Entry 8WQT (electron microscopy, 2.60 A resolution); this record covers chains C and B of the 4 polymer chains in the assembly.

== Chain C ==
Name: Lymphocyte antigen 96
From: Mus musculus
UniProt: Q9JHF9 (LY96_MOUSE); residues 19-160 here = UniProt positions 19-160
Chain sequence (142 residues; each row starts with the number of its first residue):
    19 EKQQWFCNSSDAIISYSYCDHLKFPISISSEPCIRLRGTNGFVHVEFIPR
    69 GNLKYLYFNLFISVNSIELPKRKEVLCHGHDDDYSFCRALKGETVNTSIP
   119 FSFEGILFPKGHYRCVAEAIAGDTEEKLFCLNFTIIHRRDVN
Unresolved in the structure: 19-20, 157-160
Disulfides: Cys25-Cys51, Cys37-Cys148, Cys95-Cys105
Covalent attachments: glycan linked to Asn114, Asn150
Residues lining bound ligands: (3R)-3-(tetradecanoyloxy)tetradecanoic acid / (3R)-3-(dodecanoyloxy)tetradecanoic acid / glucosamine 4-phosphate / X6Z: Ile46, Ser48, Ile52, Val61, Val63, Phe65, Leu74, Phe76, Leu78, Ile80, Arg90, Glu92, Leu94, Tyr102, Phe104, Ile117, Pro118, Phe119, Ser120, Phe121, Ile124, Phe126, Tyr131, Cys133, Ala135, Phe147, Phe151, Ile153

== Chain B ==
Name: Toll-like receptor 4
From: Mus musculus
UniProt: Q9QUK6 (TLR4_MOUSE); numbering as in UniProt (aligned over 26-629)
Chain sequence (604 residues; numbered 26 to 629; the number before each row is that of its first residue):
    26 NPCIEVVPNITYQCMDQKLSKVPDDIPSSTKNIDLSFNPLKILKSYSFSN
    76 FSELQWLDLSRCEIETIEDKAWHGLHHLSNLILTGNPIQSFSPGSFSGLT
   126 SLENLVAVETKLASLESFPIGQLITLKKLNVAHNFIHSCKLPAYFSNLTN
   176 LVHVDLSYNYIQTITVNDLQFLRENPQVNLSLDMSLNPIDFIQDQAFQGI
   226 KLHELTLRGNFNSSNIMKTCLQNLAGLHVHRLILGEFKDERNLEIFEPSI
   276 MEGLCDVTIDEFRLTYTNDFSDDIVKFHCLANVSAMSLAGVSIKYLEDVP
   326 KHFKWQSLSIIRCQLKQFPTLDLPFLKSLTLTMNKGSISFKKVALPSLSY
   376 LDLSRNALSFSGCCSYSDLGTNSLRHLDLSFNGAIIMSANFMGLEELQHL
   426 DFQHSTLKRVTEFSAFLSLEKLLYLDISYTNTKIDFDGIFLGLTSLNTLK
   476 MAGNSFKDNTLSNVFANTTNLTFLDLSKCQLEQISWGVFDTLHRLQLLNM
   526 SHNNLLFLDSSHYNQLYSLSTLDCSFNRIETSKGILQHFPKSLAFFNLTN
   576 NSVACICEHQKFLQWVKEQKQFLVNVEQMTCATPVEMNTSLVLDFNNSTC
   626 YMYK
Unresolved in the structure: 621-629
Disulfides: Cys28-Cys39, Cys280-Cys304, Cys388-Cys389, Cys580-Cys606
Covalent attachments: N-acetylglucosamine (NAG) linked to Asn34, Asn75, Asn172, Asn204, Asn237, Asn307, Asn492
Residues lining bound ligands: (3R)-3-(tetradecanoyloxy)tetradecanoic acid / (3R)-3-(dodecanoyloxy)tetradecanoic acid / glucosamine 4-phosphate / X6Z: Ser413, Arg434, Glu437, Phe438

== Interface between chain C and chain B ==
Contacting residue pairs (11):
  Val82(C) - Phe461(B)  hydrophobic
  Ile85(C) - Asp462(B)
  Leu87(C) - Glu437(B)
  Leu87(C) - Phe461(B)  hydrophobic
  Pro88(C) - Asp460(B)
  Arg90(C) - Glu437(B)  salt bridge
  Gly123(C) - Ala414(B)
  Ile124(C) - Ser413(B)
  Ile124(C) - Asn415(B)
  Leu125(C) - Asn415(B)  hydrogen bond (backbone-side chain)
  Leu125(C) - Leu442(B)  hydrophobic
Also at the interface, not in a pair above, chain C (9 interface residues in all): Pro127
Also at the interface, not in a pair above, chain B (10 interface residues in all): Met417, Phe438

== Summary ==
Chain C and chain B form an interface of 9 and 10 residues respectively, with 1 hydrogen bond and 1 salt
bridge. Polar pairs include Arg90(C)-Glu437(B) and Leu125(C)-Asn415(B).
Chain C is Lymphocyte antigen 96 and chain B is Toll-like receptor 4, both from Mus musculus; the structure,
Cryo-EM Structure of Mouse TLR4/MD-2/DLAM1 complex, was determined by electron microscopy (same publication as
9J03, 8WRY, 8WSA, 8WTA and 8WO1).
